Entry 5NED (electron microscopy, 3.10 A resolution); this record covers chains B and D of the 4 polymer chains in the assembly.

[Chain B]
Molecule: O PanAsia VP2
Source organism: Foot-and-mouth disease virus
UniProt: A0A1B0QWS1 (A0A1B0QWS1_9PICO); residues 1-218 here correspond to UniProt positions 86-303 (UniProt number = residue number + 85)
Sequence (218 residues; each row starts with the number of its first residue):
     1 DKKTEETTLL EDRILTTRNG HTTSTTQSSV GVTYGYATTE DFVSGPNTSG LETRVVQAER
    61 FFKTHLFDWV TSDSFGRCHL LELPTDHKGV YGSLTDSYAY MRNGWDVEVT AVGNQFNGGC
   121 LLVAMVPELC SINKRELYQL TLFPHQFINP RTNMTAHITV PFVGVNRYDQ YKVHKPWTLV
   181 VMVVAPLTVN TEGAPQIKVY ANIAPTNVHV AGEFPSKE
Disordered / not traced: 1-12

[Chain D]
Molecule: O PanAsia VP4
Source organism: Foot-and-mouth disease virus
UniProt: E6Y5R5 (E6Y5R5_9PICO); residues 1-85 here correspond to UniProt positions 202-286 (UniProt number = residue number + 201)
Sequence (85 residues; each row starts with the number of its first residue):
     1 GAGQSSPATG SQNQSGNTGS IINNYYMQQY QNSMDTQLGD NAISGGSNEG STDTTSNHTT
    61 NTQNNDWFSK LASSAFSGLF GALLA
Disordered / not traced: 1-14, 41-64

[Interface between chain B and chain D]
Residue-residue contacts (7; chain B residue first):
  Tyr34(B) with Trp67(D)
  Tyr36(B) with Trp67(D); Phe68(D), hydrophobic
  Ala37(B) with Trp67(D)
  Thr38(B) with Trp67(D)
  Phe42(B) with Leu38(D)
  Arg167(B) with Leu38(D)
Also at the interface, not in a pair above, chain B (9 interface residues in all): Ser44, Gly45, Pro46
Also at the interface, not in a pair above, chain D (4 interface residues in all): Gly39

[In short]
9 residues of chain B face 4 of chain D across their interface.
Here chain B is O PanAsia VP2 and chain D is O PanAsia VP4, both from Foot-and-mouth disease virus. Entry 5NED
(CryoEM Structure of Foot and Mouth Disease Virus O PanAsia) was determined by electron microscopy, deposited
together with 5NE4, 5NEJ, 5NEM, 5NER and 5NET.
